6A3E - chains B and C of the 4 polymer chains in the assembly; structure by X-ray diffraction, 2.70 A resolution.

# Chain B
Molecule: Ran-specific GTPase-activating protein 1
Organism: Saccharomyces cerevisiae
UniProt: P41920 (YRB1_YEAST); numbering as in UniProt (aligned over 62-201)
Amino-acid sequence (143 residues; numbered 59 to 201; the number before each row is that of its first residue):
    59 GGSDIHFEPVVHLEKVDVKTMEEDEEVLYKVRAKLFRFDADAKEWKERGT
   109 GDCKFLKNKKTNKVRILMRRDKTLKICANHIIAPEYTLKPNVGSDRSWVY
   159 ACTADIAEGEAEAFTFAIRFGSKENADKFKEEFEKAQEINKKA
Unresolved in the structure: 59-63, 69-77, 201
Sequence notes: expression tag (59-61)

# Chain C
Molecule: Exportin-1
Organism: Saccharomyces cerevisiae (strain ATCC 204508 / S288c)
UniProt: P30822 (XPO1_YEAST); numbering as in UniProt; present here: 1-376, 414-440, 462-1058
Amino-acid sequence (1003 residues; numbered -2 to 1058; 58 numbers in that range are skipped by the numbering (no residue carries them; nothing is unmodelled there); the number before each row is that of its first residue; numbers below 1 keep their minus sign (Gly-2 is residue -2)):
    -2 GGSMEGILDFSNDLDIALLDQVVSTFYQGSGVQQKQAQEILTKFQDNPDA
    48 WQKADQILQFSTNPQSKFIALSILDKLITRKWKLLPNDHRIGIRNFVVGM
    98 IISMCQDDEVFKTQKNLINKSDLTLVQILKQEWPQNWPEFIPELIGSSSS
   148 SVNVCENNMIVLKLLSEEVFDFSAEQMTQAKALHLKNSMSKEFEQIFKLC
   198 FQVLEQGSSSSLIVATLESLLRYLHWIPYRYIYETNILELLSTKFMTSPD
   248 TRAITLKCLTEVSNLKIPQDNDLIKRQTVLFFQNTLQQIATSVMPVTADL
   298 KATYANANGNDQSFLQDLAMFLTTYLARNRALLESDESLRELLLNAHQYL
   348 IQLSKIEERELFKTTLDYWHNLVADLFYE
   414 PLKKHIYEEICSQLRLVIIENMVRPEE
   462 IQLYKSEREVLVYLTHLNVIDTEEIMISKLARQIDGSEWSWHNINTLSWA
   512 IGSISGTMSEDTEKRFVVTVIKDLLGLCEQKRGKDNKAVVASDIMYVVGQ
   562 YPRFLKAHWNFLRTVILKLFEFMHETHEGVQDMACDTFIKIVQKCKYHFV
   612 IQQPRESEPFIQTIIRDIQKTTADLQPQQVHTFYKACGIIISEERSVAER
   662 NRLLSDLMQLPNMAWDTIVEQSTANPTLLLDSETVKIIANIIKTNVAVCT
   712 SMGADFYPQLGHIYYNMLQLYRAVSSMISAQVAAEGLIATKTPKVRGLRT
   762 IKKEILKLVETYISKARNLDDVVKVLVEPLLNAVLEDYMNNVPDARDAEV
   812 LNCMTTVVEKVGHMIPQGVILILQSVFECTLDMINKDFTEYPEHRVEFYK
   862 LLKVINEKSFAAFLELPPAAFKLFVDAICWAFKHNNRDVEVNGLQIALDL
   912 VKNIERMGNVPFANEFHKNYFFIFVSETFFVLTDSDHKSGFSKQALLLMK
   962 LISLVYDNKISVPLYQEAEVPQGTSNQVYLSQYLANMLSNAFPHLTSEQI
  1012 ASFLSALTKQCKDLVVFKGTLRDFLVQIKEVGGDPTDYLFAEDKENA
Unresolved in the structure: -2, 1053-1058
Sequence notes: expression tag (-2 to 0); engineered mutation Gly537 (Asp in P30822), Cys539 (Thr in P30822), Glu540 (Val in P30822), Gln541 (Lys in P30822), Cys1022 (Tyr in P30822)

# Chain B / chain C interface
Contacting residue pairs (6; chain B residue first):
  Val150(B) - Thr753(C)
  Val150(B) - Pro754(C)
  Gly151(B) - Lys752(C)
  Gly151(B) - Arg757(C)  hydrogen bond (backbone-side chain)
  Ser152(B) - Pro754(C)
  Asp153(B) - Pro754(C)
Also at the interface, not in a pair above, chain C (6 interface residues in all): Lys697, Ile749

# In short
4 residues of chain B and 6 residues of chain C are in contact, with 1 hydrogen bond. Its one hydrogen-bonded
contact is Gly151(B)-Arg757(C).
Chain B is Ran-specific GTPase-activating protein 1 (Saccharomyces cerevisiae) and chain C is Exportin-1
(Saccharomyces cerevisiae (strain ATCC 204508 / S288c)); the structure, MVM NES mutant Nm15 in complex with
CRM1-Ran-RanBP1, was determined by X-ray diffraction together with 9VM1, 6A38, 6A3A, 6A3B and 6A3C from the
same study.
